6ITG - chain A; structure by X-ray diffraction, 1.42 A resolution.

# Chain A
Name: Alginate lyase
From: Vibrio splendidus
UniProtKB: A0A2S7V3I3 (A0A2S7V3I3_VIBSP); residues 4-517 here correspond to UniProt positions 25-538 (UniProt number = residue number + 21)
Sequence (536 residues; numbered -18 to 517; the number before each row is that of its first residue; numbers below 1 keep their minus sign (Gly-18 is residue -18)):
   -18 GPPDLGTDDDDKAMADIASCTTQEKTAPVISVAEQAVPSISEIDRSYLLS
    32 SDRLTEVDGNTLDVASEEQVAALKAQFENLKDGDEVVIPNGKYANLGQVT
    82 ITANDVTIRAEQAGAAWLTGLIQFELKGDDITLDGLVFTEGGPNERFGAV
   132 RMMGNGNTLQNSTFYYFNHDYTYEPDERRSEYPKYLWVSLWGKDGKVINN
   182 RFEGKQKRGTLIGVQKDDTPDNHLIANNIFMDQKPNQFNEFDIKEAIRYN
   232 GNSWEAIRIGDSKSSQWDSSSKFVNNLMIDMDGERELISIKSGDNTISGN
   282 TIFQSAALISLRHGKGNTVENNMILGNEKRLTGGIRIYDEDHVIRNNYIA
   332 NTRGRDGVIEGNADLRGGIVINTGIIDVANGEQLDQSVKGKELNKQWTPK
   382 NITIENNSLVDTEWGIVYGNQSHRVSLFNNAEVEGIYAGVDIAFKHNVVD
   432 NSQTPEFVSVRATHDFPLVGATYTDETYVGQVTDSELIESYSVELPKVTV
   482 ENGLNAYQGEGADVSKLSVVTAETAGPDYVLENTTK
Not modelled in the structure: -18 to 18
Construct notes: expression tag (-18 to 3); conflict Ser31 (Ile52 in A0A2S7V3I3), Ser47 (Leu68 in A0A2S7V3I3), Ala96 (Ser117 in A0A2S7V3I3), Pro201 (Ser222 in A0A2S7V3I3)
Ligand contacts: malonate ion (MLI): Arg266, Arg293, Arg317, Tyr319, Asn343, Ala344, Gln377, Leu408

# Summary
Ligands of chain A: malonate ion.
Chain A is Alginate lyase (Vibrio splendidus); the structure, a new alginate lyase (PL6) from Vibrio
splendidus OU02, was determined by X-ray diffraction together with 6A40 and 5Z9T from the same study.
